Entry 7PRW (X-ray diffraction, 2.50 A resolution); this record covers chains B and D of the 5 polymer chains in the assembly.

Chain B:
Name: Glucocorticoid receptor
Source organism: Homo sapiens
Reference sequence: P04150 (GCR_HUMAN); residues 385-777 here = UniProt positions 385-777
Sequence (393 residues; each row starts with the number of its first residue):
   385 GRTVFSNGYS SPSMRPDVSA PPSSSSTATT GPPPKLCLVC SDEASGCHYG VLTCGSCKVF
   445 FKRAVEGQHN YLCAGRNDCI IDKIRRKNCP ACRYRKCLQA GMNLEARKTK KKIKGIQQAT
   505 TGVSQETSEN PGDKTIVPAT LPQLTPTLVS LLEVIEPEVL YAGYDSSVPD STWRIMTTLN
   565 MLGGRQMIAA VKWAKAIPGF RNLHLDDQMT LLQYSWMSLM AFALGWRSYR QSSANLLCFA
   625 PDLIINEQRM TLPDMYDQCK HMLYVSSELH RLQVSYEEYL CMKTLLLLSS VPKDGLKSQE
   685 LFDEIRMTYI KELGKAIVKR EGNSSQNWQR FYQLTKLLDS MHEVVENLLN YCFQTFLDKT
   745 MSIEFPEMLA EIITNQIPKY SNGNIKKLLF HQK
Disordered / not traced: 385-417, 489-525
Sequence notes: engineered mutation Ala-404 (Ser in P04150), Asp-517 (Asn in P04150), Met-571 (Val in P04150), Ser-602 (Phe in P04150), Asp-638 (Cys in P04150)
Ion coordination: Zn2+ site 1: Cys-421, Cys-424, Cys-438, Cys-441; Zn2+ site 2: Cys-457, Cys-463, Cys-473, Cys-476
Small-molecule neighbours: Velsecorat (82H): Glu-540, Pro-541, Met-560, Leu-563, Asn-564, Leu-566, Gly-567, Gln-570, Ala-573, Ala-574, Trp-577, Trp-600, Met-601, Leu-603, Met-604, Ala-607, Leu-608, Arg-611, Phe-623, Met-639, Gln-642, Cys-643, Met-646, Lys-667, Leu-732, Tyr-735, Cys-736, Thr-739, Phe-749, Leu-753
What the authors report for this chain:
  - binding site for Velsecorat: Asn-564, Trp-577, Gln-642
  - mutagenesis - A458T, R614A, Y640S, D641K, K720D: decreased signaling
  - disease-associated variants - D641V: decreased signaling (citing earlier work)

Chain D:
Molecule: 23-nt DNA strand
Sequence (23 nucleotides; numbered 1 to 23; the number before each row is that of its first residue):
     1 GTACAGAACA TTTTGTCCGT CGA

Chain B / chain D interface:
Residue-residue contacts - 13 pairs, chain B then chain D:
  Gly-439(B) / DT16(D)  base contact
  Ser-440(B) / DG15(D)  phosphate contact
  Ser-440(B) / DT16(D)  phosphate contact
  Lys-442(B) / DC17(D)  base contact
  Val-443(B) / DG15(D)  base contact
  Val-443(B) / DT16(D)  base contact
  Arg-447(B) / DT14(D)  base contact
  Arg-447(B) / DG15(D)  hydrogen bond to the base
  Arg-470(B) / DG15(D)  salt bridge to the phosphate
  Lys-471(B) / DT14(D)  phosphate contact
  Lys-471(B) / DG15(D)  phosphate contact
  Pro-474(B) / DT14(D)  phosphate contact
  Arg-477(B) / DG15(D)  salt bridge to the phosphate
Other interface residues (no listed pair), chain B (11 interface residues in all): Phe-444, Tyr-455

Overview:
11 residues of chain B and 4 residues of chain D are in contact, with 1 hydrogen bond and 2 salt bridges.
Polar pairs include Arg-447(B)/DG15(D), Arg-470(B)/DG15(D) and Arg-477(B)/DG15(D). From the paper: a binding
site for Velsecorat at Asn-564(B), Trp-577(B) and Gln-642(B); A458T, R614A and Y640S of chain B, among others,
reduce signaling; 6 substitutions were tested in all.
Chain B is Glucocorticoid receptor (Homo sapiens) and chain D is a 23-nt DNA strand; the structure, The
glucocorticoid receptor in complex with velsecorat, a PGC1a coactivator fragment and sgk 23bp, was determined
by X-ray diffraction, deposited together with 7PRV and 7PRX.
